PDB entry 5JS2 | X-ray diffraction, 2.95 A resolution | chains A and B

# Chain A
Molecule: Protein argonaute-2
From: Homo sapiens
Notes: EC 3.1.26.-
Reference sequence: Q9UKV8 (AGO2_HUMAN); numbering as in UniProt (aligned over 1-859)
Sequence (859 residues; each row starts with the number of its first residue):
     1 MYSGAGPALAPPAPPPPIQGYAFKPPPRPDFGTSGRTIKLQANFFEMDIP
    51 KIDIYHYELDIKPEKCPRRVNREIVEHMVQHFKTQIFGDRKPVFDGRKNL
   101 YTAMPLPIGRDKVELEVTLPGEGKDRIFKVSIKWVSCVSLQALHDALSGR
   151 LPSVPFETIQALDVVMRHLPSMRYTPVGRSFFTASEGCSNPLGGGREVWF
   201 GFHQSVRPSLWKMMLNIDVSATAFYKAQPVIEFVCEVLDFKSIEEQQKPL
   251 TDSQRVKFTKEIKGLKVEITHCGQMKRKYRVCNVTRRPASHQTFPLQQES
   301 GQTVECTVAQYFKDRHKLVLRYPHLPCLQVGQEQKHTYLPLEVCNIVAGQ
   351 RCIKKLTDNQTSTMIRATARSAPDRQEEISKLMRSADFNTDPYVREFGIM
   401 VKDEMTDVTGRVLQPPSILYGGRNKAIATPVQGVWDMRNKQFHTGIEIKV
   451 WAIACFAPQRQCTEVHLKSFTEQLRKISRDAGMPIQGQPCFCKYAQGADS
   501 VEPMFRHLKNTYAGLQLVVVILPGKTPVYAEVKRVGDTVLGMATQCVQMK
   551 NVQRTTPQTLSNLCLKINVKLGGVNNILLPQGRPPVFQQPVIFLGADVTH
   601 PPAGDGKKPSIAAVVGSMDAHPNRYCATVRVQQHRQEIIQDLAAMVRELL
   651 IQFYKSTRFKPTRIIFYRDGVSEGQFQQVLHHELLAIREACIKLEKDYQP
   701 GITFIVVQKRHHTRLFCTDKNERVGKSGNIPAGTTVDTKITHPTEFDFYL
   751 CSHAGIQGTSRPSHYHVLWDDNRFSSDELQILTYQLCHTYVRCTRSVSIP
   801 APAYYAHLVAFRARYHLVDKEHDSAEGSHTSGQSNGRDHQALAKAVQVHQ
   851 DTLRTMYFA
Not modelled in the structure: 1-22, 121-124, 152-153, 186-188, 272-277, 603-606, 820-837
Construct notes: engineered mutation Asp387 (Ser in Q9UKV8)
Curated features (UniProtKB/Swiss-Prot):
  - region: Tyr311 to His316 (Interaction with guide RNA), Phe587 to Pro590 (Interaction with GW182 family members), Leu650 to Lys660 (Interaction with GW182 family members), Lys709, Arg710 (Interaction with guide RNA), His753 to Arg761 (Interaction with guide RNA), Tyr790 to Arg812 (Interaction with guide RNA)
  - binding site (a divalent metal cation): Asp597, Asp669, His807
  - modified residue: Tyr2 (3'-nitrotyrosine), Pro700 (4-hydroxyproline), Ser824 (Phosphoserine), Ser828 (Phosphoserine), Ser831 (Phosphoserine), Ser834 (Phosphoserine)
  - natural variant: Leu192 (L192P: In LESKRES), Gly201 (G201C: In LESKRES; G201V: In LESKRES), His203 (H203Q: In LESKRES), Thr357 (T357M: In LESKRES), Met364 (M364T: In LESKRES), Ala367 (A367P: In LESKRES), Gly573 (G573S: In LESKRES), Gly733 (G733R: In LESKRES), Cys751 (C751Y: In LESKRES), Ser760 (S760R: In LESKRES)
  - mutagenesis: Leu140 (L140W: No effect), Phe470 (F470V: No effect on miRNA-binding or target mRNA cleavage. Abrogates binding to the 7-methylguanosine cap of mRNA and prevents inhibition of translation. Abolishes interaction with TNRC6C ...), Phe505 (F505V: No effect on miRNA-binding or target mRNA cleavage. Abrogates binding to the 7-methylguanosine cap of mRNA and prevents inhibition of translation and abolishes interaction with TNRC6C ...), Lys533 (K533A: Impairs RNA cleavage), Gln545 (Q545A: Impairs RNA cleavage), Lys570 (K570A: Impairs RNA cleavage), Asp597 (D597A: Abrogates RNA cleavage but does not affect binding to siRNA or translational repression), Gln633 (Q633A: No effect; Q633R: Abrogates RNA cleavage. Binds siRNA), His634 (H634P/A: Abrogates RNA cleavage. Binds siRNA), Asp669 (D669A: Abrogates RNA cleavage but does not affect binding to siRNA), Glu673 (E673A: Impairs RNA cleavage; E673G: No effect on RNA cleavage), Phe676 (F676A/I/M/R/Y: Impairs RNA cleavage; F676V: Abrogates RNA cleavage), 6 further mutagenesis entries in UniProt
Ion coordination: Mg2+: Asp597, Val598
Ligand contacts:
  - phenol (IPH), molecule 1: Phe587, Gln588, Gln589, Pro590, Val591, Asp619, Ala620, Phe653, Phe659
  - phenol (IPH), molecule 2: Leu650, Ile651, Tyr654, Lys660, Pro661, Leu694, Glu695, Tyr698
From the paper describing this entry:
  - binding site for modified siRNA (chain B): Tyr529, Lys533, Lys566, Lys570

# Chain B
Molecule: modified siRNA
Sequence (6 nucleotides; each row starts with the number of its first residue):
   901 XXXXXX
Modified residues: 6OP (1-[(5E)-5,6-dideoxy-2-O-(2-methoxyethyl)-6-phosphono-beta-D-ribo-hex-5-enofuranosyl]-5-methylpyrimidine-2,4(1H,3H)-dione) at position 901, F2T (2'-deoxy-2'-fluoro-5'-O-thiophosphonouridine) at position 902, 6NW (2'-O-methyl-5'-O-thiophosphonoadenosine) at position 903, UFT (2'-deoxy-2'-fluorouridine 5'-(dihydrogen phosphate)) at position 904, 6OO (2'-O-methyl-5'-O-thiophosphonocytidine) at position 905, UFT (2'-deoxy-2'-fluorouridine 5'-(dihydrogen phosphate)) at position 906

# How chain A and chain B interact
Pairs across the interface (37; chain A residue first):
  Leu522(A) - 6OP_901(B)  base contact
  Gly524(A) - 6OP_901(B)  base contact
  Lys525(A) - 6OP_901(B)  base contact
  Thr526(A) - 6OP_901(B)  base contact
  Tyr529(A) - 6OP_901(B)  hydrogen bond to the phosphate
  Lys533(A) - 6OP_901(B)  salt bridge to the phosphate
  Thr544(A) - 6OP_901(B)  phosphate contact
  Gln545(A) - 6OP_901(B)  phosphate contact
  Cys546(A) - 6OP_901(B)  base contact
  Cys546(A) - F2T_902(B)  sugar contact
  Val547(A) - 6OP_901(B)  phosphate contact
  Gln548(A) - 6OP_901(B)  hydrogen bond to the phosphate
  Gln548(A) - F2T_902(B)  base contact
  Asn551(A) - F2T_902(B)  base contact
  Thr559(A) - F2T_902(B)  base contact
  Asn562(A) - F2T_902(B)  base contact
  Asn562(A) - 6NW_903(B)  sugar contact
  Leu563(A) - F2T_902(B)  sugar contact
  Lys566(A) - 6OP_901(B)  salt bridge to the phosphate
  Lys566(A) - F2T_902(B)  hydrogen bond to the phosphate
  Lys566(A) - 6NW_903(B)  base contact
  Lys570(A) - 6OP_901(B)  salt bridge to the phosphate
  Lys709(A) - UFT_906(B)  salt bridge to the phosphate
  His753(A) - 6OO_905(B)  base contact
  Arg761(A) - UFT_906(B)  phosphate contact
  Tyr790(A) - UFT_904(B)  hydrogen bond to the phosphate
  Arg792(A) - 6NW_903(B)  base contact
  Arg792(A) - UFT_904(B)  salt bridge to the phosphate
  Cys793(A) - 6NW_903(B)  sugar contact
  Cys793(A) - UFT_904(B)  sugar contact
  Arg795(A) - 6NW_903(B)  base contact
  Val797(A) - 6OO_905(B)  base contact
  Ser798(A) - 6OO_905(B)  base contact
  Tyr804(A) - UFT_904(B)  phosphate contact
  Tyr804(A) - 6OO_905(B)  hydrogen bond to the phosphate
  Arg812(A) - 6OP_901(B)  salt bridge to the phosphate
  Tyr815(A) - 6OP_901(B)  base contact
Also at the interface, not in a pair above, chain A (33 interface residues in all): Ile365, Gln558, Ile756, Ala859

# Summary
Chain A and chain B form an interface of 33 and 6 residues respectively, with 5 hydrogen bonds and 6 salt
bridges. Polar pairs include Tyr529(A)-6OP_901(B), Gln548(A)-6OP_901(B) and Lys566(A)-F2T_902(B). Chain A
binds phenol. From the paper: a binding site for modified siRNA (chain B) at Tyr529(A), Lys533(A) and
Lys566(A) among others.
Chain A is Protein argonaute-2 (Homo sapiens) and chain B is modified siRNA; the structure, Human Argonaute-2
Bound to a Modified siRNA, was determined by X-ray diffraction together with 5JS1 from the same study.
